2B9Y - chain A; structure by X-ray diffraction, 2.21 A resolution.

== Chain A ==
Name: putative aminooxidase
From: Propionibacterium acnes
Amino-acid sequence (424 residues; numbered 1 to 424; the number before each row is that of its first residue):
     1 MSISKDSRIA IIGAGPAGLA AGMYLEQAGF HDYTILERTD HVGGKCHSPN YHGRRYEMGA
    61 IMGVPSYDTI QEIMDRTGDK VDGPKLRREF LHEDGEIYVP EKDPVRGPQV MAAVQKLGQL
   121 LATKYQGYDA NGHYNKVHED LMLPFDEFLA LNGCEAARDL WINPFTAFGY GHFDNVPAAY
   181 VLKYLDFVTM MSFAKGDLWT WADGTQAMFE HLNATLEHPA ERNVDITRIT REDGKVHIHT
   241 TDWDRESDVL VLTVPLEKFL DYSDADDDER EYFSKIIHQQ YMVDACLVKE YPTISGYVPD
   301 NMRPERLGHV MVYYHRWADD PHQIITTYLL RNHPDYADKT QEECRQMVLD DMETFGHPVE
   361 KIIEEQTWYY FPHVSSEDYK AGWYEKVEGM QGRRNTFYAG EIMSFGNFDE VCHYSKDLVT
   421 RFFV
Not modelled in the structure: 1
Small-molecule neighbours:
  - 1,4-butanediol (BU1), molecule 1: Gly53, Arg54, Arg55, Ala202, Asp203, Trp317
  - 1,4-butanediol (BU1), molecule 2: Ile61, Met62, Leu86, Phe168, Tyr281, Ser295, Tyr297, Val312, Tyr314, Tyr328
  - 1,4-butanediol (BU1), molecule 3: Thr77, Gly78, Asp79, Asp203, His211
  - 1,4-butanediol (BU1), molecule 4: Phe90, Pro100, Glu101, Gly107, Val110, Met111, Asp159, Leu160, Asn163
  - 1,4-butanediol (BU1), molecule 5: Gly118, Gln119, Ala122, Phe187
  - 1,4-butanediol (BU1), molecule 6: Pro219, Ala220, Glu221, Arg222
  - FAD (flavin-adenine dinucleotide): Ile12, Gly13, Ala14, Gly15, Pro16, Ala17, Gly18, Leu36, Glu37, Arg38, Thr39, Gly43, Gly44, Lys45, Cys46, Met58, Gly59, Ala60, Ile61, Met62, Tyr67, Phe168, Tyr170, Ile226, Thr253, Val254, Pro255, Tyr262, Tyr281, Val283, Tyr328, Trp368, Tyr370, Gly400, Glu401, Gly406, Asn407, Phe408, Asp409, Val411
Reported in the primary citation:
  - catalytic residues: Phe168 (proposed by the authors, not directly observed)
  - specificity-determining residues: Phe168 (proposed by the authors, not directly observed)

== In short ==
Chain A binds flavin-adenine dinucleotide and 6 copies of 1,4-butanediol. The paper reports the catalytic
residue Phe168; the specificity determinant Phe168.
Chain A is putative aminooxidase (Propionibacterium acnes); the structure, Crystal structure of CLA-producing
fatty acid isomerase from P. acnes, was determined by X-ray diffraction, deposited together with 2B9W, 2B9X,
2BA9, 2BAB and 2BAC.
